PDB entry 7GXP | X-ray diffraction, 1.85 A resolution | chains A and D

Chain A:
Molecule: B-cell lymphoma 6 protein
From: Homo sapiens
Reference sequence: P41182 (BCL6_HUMAN); numbering as in UniProt (aligned over 5-129)
Sequence (128 residues; numbered 2 to 129; the number before each row is that of its first residue):
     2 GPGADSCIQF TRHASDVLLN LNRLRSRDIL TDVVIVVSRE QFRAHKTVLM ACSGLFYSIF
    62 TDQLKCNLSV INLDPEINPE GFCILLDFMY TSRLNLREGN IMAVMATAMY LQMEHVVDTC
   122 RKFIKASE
Not modelled in the structure: 2-6
Differences from the reference sequence: expression tag (2-4)
Residues lining bound ligands: A1ACC ((8S)-5-chloro-7-[(2-oxo-2,3-dihydro-1H-indol-5-yl)amino]pyrazolo[1,5-a]pyrimidine-3-carbonitrile): Asn-21, Arg-24, Leu-25, Arg-28, Ile-30, Met-51, Ala-52, Cys-53, Ser-54, Gly-55, Tyr-58, Gln-113, Met-114, Glu-115
Curated features (UniProtKB/Swiss-Prot):
  - mutagenesis: Asn-21 (N21K: Abolishes interaction with NCOR2 and HDAC2, no effect on interaction with CTBP1 and transcriptional autoinhibition; when associated with A-116 and 376-Q--Q-379), Ser-59 (S59A: Abolished ubiquitination by the SCF(FBXL17) complex), His-116 (H116A: Abolishes interaction with NCOR2 and HDAC2, no effect on interaction with CTBP1 and transcriptional autoinhibition; when associated with K-21 and 376-Q--Q-379)

Chain D:
Molecule: WVIP tetrapeptide
Sequence (6 residues; numbered 0 to 5; the number before each row is that of its first residue; numbering starts at 0):
     0 XWVIPA
Modified positions: ACE (acetyl group) at position 0

How chain A and chain D interact:
Residue-residue contacts (11; chain A residue first):
  Cys-8(A) with Pro-4(D)
  Ile-9(A) with Trp-1(D), hydrophobic; Val-2(D)
  Gln-10(A) with ACE_0(D); Trp-1(D); Val-2(D), hydrogen bond (backbone-backbone); Pro-4(D)
  Phe-11(A) with ACE_0(D); Trp-1(D)
  Thr-12(A) with ACE_0(D), hydrogen bond (backbone-backbone); Val-2(D)
Also at the interface, not in a pair above, chain D (5 interface residues in all): Ile-3

Overview:
Chain A and chain D each contribute 5 residues to their interface; the contacts include 2 hydrogen bonds.
Backbone hydrogen bonds pair Gln-10(A)/Val-2(D) and Thr-12(A)/ACE_0(D). Ligands of chain A: compound A1ACC.
UniProt lists 3 mutagenesis sites on chain A.
Here chain A is B-cell lymphoma 6 protein (Homo sapiens) and chain D is WVIP tetrapeptide. Entry 7GXP (Crystal
Structure of B-cell lymphoma 6 protein BTB domain in complex with ligand 9 at 1.42 ...) was determined by
X-ray diffraction (same publication as 7GUD, 7GUE, 7GUF, 7GUG, 7GUH, 7GUI and 126 further entries).
